PDB entry 7B9S | electron microscopy, 3.40 A resolution | chains W and T of the 30 polymer chains in the assembly

[Chain W]
Molecule: EccD5
Organism: Mycobacterium xenopi RIVM700367
UniProt: I0RSS8 (I0RSS8_MYCXE); residue numbers follow UniProt; this construct covers 1-502
Amino-acid sequence (502 residues; each row starts with the number of its first residue):
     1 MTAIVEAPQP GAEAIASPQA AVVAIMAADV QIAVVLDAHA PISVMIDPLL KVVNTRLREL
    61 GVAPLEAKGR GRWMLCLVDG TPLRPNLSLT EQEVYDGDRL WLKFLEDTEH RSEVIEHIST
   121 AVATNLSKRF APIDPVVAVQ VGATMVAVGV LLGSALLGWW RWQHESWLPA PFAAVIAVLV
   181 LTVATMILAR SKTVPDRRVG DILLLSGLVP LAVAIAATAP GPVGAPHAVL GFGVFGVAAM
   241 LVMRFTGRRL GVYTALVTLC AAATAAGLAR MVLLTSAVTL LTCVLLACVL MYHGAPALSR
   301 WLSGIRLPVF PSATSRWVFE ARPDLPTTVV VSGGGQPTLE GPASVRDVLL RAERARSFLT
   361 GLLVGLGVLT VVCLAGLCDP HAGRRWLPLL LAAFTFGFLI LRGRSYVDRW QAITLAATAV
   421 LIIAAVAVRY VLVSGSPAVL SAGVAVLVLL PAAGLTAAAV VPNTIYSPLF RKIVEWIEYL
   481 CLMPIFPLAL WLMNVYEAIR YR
Disordered / not traced: 1-17

[Chain T]
Molecule: EccB5
Organism: Mycobacterium xenopi RIVM700367
UniProt: I0RZH9 (I0RZH9_MYCXE); residues 1-506 here = UniProt positions 1-506
Amino-acid sequence (506 residues; numbered 1 to 506; the number before each row is that of its first residue):
     1 MPSEQRGQHR SGYGLGLSTR TQVTGYQFLA RRTAMALTRW RVRMEVEPGR RQVLAVVASV
    61 SAAGVICLGA LLWSFISPSG QMGESPIIAD RDSGALYVRV GDTLYPALNL ASARLIAGRA
   121 ENPHKVRSSQ IAEQPHGPMV GIPGAPSDIS PTSPASSSWL VCDAVTAAQG VGAPASVTVT
   181 VIDGTPDLSG RRHVLSGSDA VVLRYGNDTW VIRQGRRSRI DAANRAVLLP LGLTPEQVKQ
   241 ASPMSRALYD ALPVGPELAV PKVPDAGKPA NFPGAPAPVG AVLVTPQISG PQQYSVVLPD
   301 GVQTISPIVA QILQNAGTPA GSMPVVVAPA TLARMPVVHG LDLSAYPDSP LNVVNMKENP
   361 ATCWWWEKTA GEERARTQVV SGPTVPIATS DTNKVVSLVK ADNTGREADR VYYGPNYANF
   421 VVVTGNDPAA STAESLWLLS KSGVRFGVDN SREARTALGL TSTPSPAPWV ALRLLAPGPM
   481 LSRADALVRH DTLPTDTNPA ELAVPK
Disordered / not traced: 1-11, 75-506

[Chain W / chain T interface]
Pairs across the interface (54):
  Leu-290(W) with Val-56(T), hydrophobic
  His-293(W) with Gln-52(T); Val-53(T); Val-56(T)
  Pro-296(W) with Ala-34(T), hydrophobic; Leu-37(T); Thr-38(T)
  Ser-299(W) with Leu-37(T)
  Arg-300(W) with Tyr-26(T), hydrogen bond; Ala-30(T); Thr-33(T)
  Leu-307(W) with Tyr-26(T), hydrophobic; Leu-29(T); Ala-30(T); Thr-33(T)
  Val-309(W) with Gly-12(T)
  Phe-310(W) with Gln-22(T)
  Ser-312(W) with Gln-22(T)
  Ala-355(W) with Leu-37(T), hydrophobic
  Leu-359(W) with Leu-37(T), hydrophobic; Thr-38(T)
  Arg-402(W) with Gln-52(T), hydrogen bond
  Ser-405(W) with Thr-38(T); Arg-39(T); Gln-52(T)
  Tyr-406(W) with Thr-38(T)
  Val-407(W) with Thr-38(T), hydrogen bond (backbone-backbone); Arg-39(T); Trp-40(T), hydrophobic
  Asp-408(W) with Trp-40(T)
  Glu-478(W) with Gln-52(T), hydrogen bond
  Tyr-479(W) with Arg-51(T)
  Leu-482(W) with Gln-52(T); Ala-55(T); Val-56(T); Ser-59(T), hydrogen bond (backbone-side chain)
  Met-483(W) with Ala-55(T); Ala-58(T), hydrophobic; Ser-59(T), hydrogen bond (backbone-side chain)
  Phe-486(W) with Ser-59(T); Val-60(T), hydrophobic; Ala-63(T), hydrophobic
  Pro-487(W) with Ser-59(T); Ala-63(T)
  Leu-490(W) with Ala-63(T)
  Tyr-496(W) with Ala-63(T); Ile-66(T); Cys-67(T); Ala-70(T)
  Ile-499(W) with Cys-67(T), hydrophobic; Ala-70(T); Leu-71(T), hydrophobic
  Arg-500(W) with Ala-70(T), hydrogen bond (backbone-backbone); Trp-73(T)
Also at the interface, not in a pair above, chain W (31 interface residues in all): Pro-308, Arg-356, Arg-404, Gln-411, Val-495
Also at the interface, not in a pair above, chain T (28 interface residues in all): Pro-48, Ala-62, Ser-74

[In short]
31 residues of chain W and 28 residues of chain T are in contact, with 7 hydrogen bonds. Polar contacts
include Arg-300(W)/Tyr-26(T), Arg-402(W)/Gln-52(T) and Glu-478(W)/Gln-52(T).
Here chain W is EccD5 and chain T is EccB5, both from Mycobacterium xenopi RIVM700367. Entry 7B9S (Structure
of the mycobacterial ESX-5 Type VII Secretion System hexameric pore complex) was determined by electron
microscopy, deposited together with 7B7J and 7B9F.
